PDB entry 1SDS | X-ray diffraction, 1.80 A resolution | chains D and A of the 6 polymer chains in the assembly

[Chain D]
Molecule: box H/ACA sRNA
Sequence (15 nucleotides; row label = number of the first residue in the row):
   201 CCUGAUUGGU GAGGG
Bound ions: Ca2+ site 1: A205, U206, U207, G208; Ca2+ site 2: U206, G208; Ca2+ site 3 near A212 (its only coordinating residue here)

[Chain A]
Molecule: 50S ribosomal protein L7Ae
From: Methanocaldococcus jannaschii
Reference sequence: P54066 (RL7A_METJA); numbering as in UniProt (aligned over 1-117)
Amino-acid sequence (117 residues; each row starts with the number of its first residue):
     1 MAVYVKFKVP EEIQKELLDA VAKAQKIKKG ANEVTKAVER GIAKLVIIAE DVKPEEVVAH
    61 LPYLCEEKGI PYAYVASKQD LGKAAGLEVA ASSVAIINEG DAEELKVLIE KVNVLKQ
Unresolved in the structure: 1, 117

[Interface between chain D and chain A]
Contacting residue pairs - 22 pairs, chain D then chain A:
  G208(D) - Val89(A)  sugar contact
  G209(D) - Lys29(A)  base contact
  G209(D) - Gly30(A)  phosphate contact
  G209(D) - Leu87(A)  base contact
  G209(D) - Val89(A)  base contact
  G209(D) - Ala90(A)  hydrogen bond to the sugar
  G209(D) - Ala91(A)  sugar contact
  U210(D) - Gly30(A)  phosphate contact
  U210(D) - Ala31(A)  hydrogen bond to the phosphate
  U210(D) - Asp51(A)  base contact
  U210(D) - Val52(A)  base contact
  U210(D) - Lys53(A)  hydrogen bond to the base
  U210(D) - Pro54(A)  base contact
  U210(D) - Val57(A)  sugar contact
  U210(D) - Lys78(A)  hydrogen bond to the base
  U210(D) - Ala91(A)  phosphate contact
  U210(D) - Ser92(A)  hydrogen bond to the phosphate
  G211(D) - Lys29(A)  hydrogen bond to the base
  G211(D) - Gly30(A)  base contact
  G211(D) - Ala31(A)  base contact
  G211(D) - Asn32(A)  hydrogen bond to the base
  G211(D) - Glu33(A)  hydrogen bond to the base

[Summary]
Chain D and chain A form an interface of 4 and 16 residues respectively; the contacts include 8 hydrogen
bonds. Polar contacts include U210(D)-Lys53(A), U210(D)-Lys78(A) and G211(D)-Lys29(A). A205(D), U206(D),
U207(D) and G208(D) coordinate Ca2+ site 1.
Chain D is box H/ACA sRNA and chain A is 50S ribosomal protein L7Ae (Methanocaldococcus jannaschii); the
structure, Structure of protein L7Ae bound to a K-turn derived from an archaeal box H/ACA sRNA, was determined
by X-ray diffraction.
